Entry 6W4O (electron microscopy, 4.80 A resolution (low resolution: residue-level contacts below are approximate; hydrogen-bond / salt-bridge calls are withheld)); this record covers chains J and O of the 13 polymer chains in the assembly.

== Chain J ==
Protein: Calcium/calmodulin-dependent protein kinase type II subunit alpha
Organism: Homo sapiens
Notes: EC 2.7.11.17
UniProtKB: Q9UQM7 (KCC2A_HUMAN); the construct lacks a stretch of the UniProt sequence, so the offset changes along the chain: -331 to 66 = UniProt 7-404; 67-138 = UniProt 407-478
Amino-acid sequence (473 residues; row label = number of the first residue in the row; a row labelled like 66A-66B holds insertion residues (66A, then the next letters in order); numbers below 1 keep their minus sign (Ser-332 is residue -332)):
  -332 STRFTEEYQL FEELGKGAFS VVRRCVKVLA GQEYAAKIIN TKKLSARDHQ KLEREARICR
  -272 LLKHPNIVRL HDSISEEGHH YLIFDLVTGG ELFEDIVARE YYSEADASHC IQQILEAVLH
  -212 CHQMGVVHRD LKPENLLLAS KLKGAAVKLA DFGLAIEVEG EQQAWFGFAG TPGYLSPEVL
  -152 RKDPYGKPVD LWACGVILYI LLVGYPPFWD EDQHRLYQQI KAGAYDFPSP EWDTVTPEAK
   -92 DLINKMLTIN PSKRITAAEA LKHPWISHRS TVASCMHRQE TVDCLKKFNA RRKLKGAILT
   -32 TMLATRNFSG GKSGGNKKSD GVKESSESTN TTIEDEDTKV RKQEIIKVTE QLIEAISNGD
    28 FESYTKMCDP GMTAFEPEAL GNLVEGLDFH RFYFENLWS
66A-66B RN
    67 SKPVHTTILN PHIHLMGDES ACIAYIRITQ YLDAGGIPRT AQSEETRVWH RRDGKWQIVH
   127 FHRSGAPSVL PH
Unresolved in the structure: -332 to 6, 66A-66B, 133-138
Differences from the reference sequence: expression tag (-332)
UniProt features mapped onto this chain:
  - region: Leu-48 to Lys-38 (Calmodulin-binding), Thr-28 to Gly-18 (Interaction with BAALC)
  - active site: Asp-203 (Proton acceptor)
  - binding site (ATP): Leu-319 to Val-311, Lys-296
  - modified residue: Tyr-325 (Phosphotyrosine), Ser-81 (Phosphoserine), Thr-52 (Phosphothreonine), Ser-8 (Phosphoserine), Ser-7 (Phosphoserine), Ser-5 (Phosphoserine), Thr-2 (Phosphothreonine), Thr-1 (Phosphothreonine), Ser66 (Phosphoserine)

== Chain O ==
Protein: Calcium/calmodulin-dependent protein kinase type II subunit alpha
Organism: Homo sapiens
Notes: EC 2.7.11.17
UniProtKB: Q9UQM7 (KCC2A_HUMAN); the construct lacks a stretch of the UniProt sequence, so the offset changes along the chain: 1-16 = UniProt 7-22; 17-470 = UniProt 25-478
Amino-acid sequence (473 residues; row label = number of the first residue in the row; a row labelled like 16A-16B holds insertion residues (16A, then the next letters in order); numbering starts at 0):
     0 STRFTEEYQL FEELGKG
16A-16B AF
    17 SVVRRCVKVL AGQEYAAMII NTKKLSARDH QKLEREARIC RLLKHPNIVR LHDSISEEGH
    77 HYLIFDLVTG GELFEDIVAR EYYSEADASH CIQQILEAVL HCHQMGVVHR NLKPENLLLA
   137 SKLKGAAVKL ADFGLAIEVE GEQQAWFGFA GTPGYLSPEV LRKDPYGKPV DLWACGVILY
   197 ILLVGYPPFW DEDQHRLYQQ IKAGAYDFPS PEWDTVTPEA KDLINKMLTI NPSKRITAAE
   257 ALKHPWISHR STVASCMHRQ ETVDCLKKFN ARRKLKGAIL TTMLATRNFS GGKSGGNKKS
   317 DGVKESSEST NTTIEDEDTK VRKQEIIKVT EQLIEAISNG DFESYTKMCD PGMTAFEPEA
   377 LGNLVEGLDF HRFYFENLWS RNSKPVHTTI LNPHIHLMGD ESACIAYIRI TQYLDAGGIP
   437 RTAQSEETRV WHRRDGKWQI VHFHRSGAPS VLPH
Unresolved in the structure: 0, 16A-16B, 294-470
Differences from the reference sequence: expression tag (0); engineered mutation Met34 (Lys42 in Q9UQM7); conflict Asn127 (Asp135 in Q9UQM7)
UniProt features mapped onto this chain:
  - region: Leu282 to Lys292 (Calmodulin-binding), Thr302 to Gly312 (Interaction with BAALC)
  - binding site (ATP): Leu13 to Gly16, Ala16A, Phe16B, Ser17 to Val19
  - modified residue: Tyr7 (Phosphotyrosine), Ser249 (Phosphoserine), Thr278 (Phosphothreonine), Ser322 (Phosphoserine), Ser323 (Phosphoserine), Ser325 (Phosphoserine), Thr328 (Phosphothreonine), Thr329 (Phosphothreonine), Ser396 (Phosphoserine)

== Interface between chain J and chain O ==
Contacting residue pairs (12):
  Gln10(J) - Leu291(O)
  Gln10(J) - Lys292(O)
  Glu11(J) - Leu291(O)
  Lys14(J) - Lys290(O)
  Lys14(J) - Leu291(O)
  Glu17(J) - Leu291(O)
  Asn25(J) - Lys15(O)
  Asp27(J) - Lys15(O)
  Ser67(J) - Lys39(O)
  Lys68(J) - Lys39(O)
  Pro69(J) - Lys40(O)
  Pro69(J) - Leu41(O)
Also at the interface, not in a pair above, chain J (10 interface residues in all): Ser66
Also at the interface, not in a pair above, chain O (9 interface residues in all): Gly16, Asn37

== In short ==
10 residues of chain J and 9 residues of chain O are in contact. UniProt lists active-site residue Asp-203(J)
and 10 ATP-binding residues on chain J; 9 ATP-binding residues on chain O.
Chain J is Calcium/calmodulin-dependent protein kinase type II subunit alpha and chain O is
Calcium/calmodulin-dependent protein kinase type II subunit alpha, both from Homo sapiens; the structure,
CaMKII alpha-30 Cryo-EM reconstruction, was determined by electron microscopy (same publication as 6W4P).
